Entry 3FQH (X-ray diffraction, 2.26 A resolution); this record covers chain A.

== Chain A ==
Protein: Tyrosine-protein kinase SYK
Organism: Homo sapiens
Notes: EC 2.7.10.2; fragment: Protein kinase domain
UniProtKB: P43405 (KSYK_HUMAN); numbering as in UniProt (aligned over 356-635)
Chain sequence (291 residues; row label = number of the first residue in the row):
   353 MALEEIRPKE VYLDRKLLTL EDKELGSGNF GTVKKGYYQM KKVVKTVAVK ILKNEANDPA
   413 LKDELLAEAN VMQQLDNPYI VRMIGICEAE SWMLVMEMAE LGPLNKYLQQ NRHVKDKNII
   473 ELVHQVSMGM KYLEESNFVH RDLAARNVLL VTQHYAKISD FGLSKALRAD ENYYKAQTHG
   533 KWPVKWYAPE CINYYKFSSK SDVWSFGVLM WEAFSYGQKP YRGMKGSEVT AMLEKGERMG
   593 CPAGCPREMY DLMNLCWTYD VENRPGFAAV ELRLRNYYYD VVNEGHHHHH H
Disordered / not traced: 353-362, 379-383, 406-410, 635-643
Sequence notes: expression tag (353-355, 636-643)
UniProt features mapped onto this chain:
  - active site: Asp494 (Proton acceptor)
  - binding site (ATP): Leu377 to Val385, Lys402
  - modified residue: Tyr364 (Phosphotyrosine), Ser379 (Phosphoserine), Thr384 (Phosphothreonine), Tyr484 (Phosphotyrosine), Tyr507 (Phosphotyrosine), Tyr525 (Phosphotyrosine), Tyr526 (Phosphotyrosine), Thr530 (Phosphothreonine), Tyr546 (Phosphotyrosine), Ser579 (Phosphoserine), Thr582 (Phosphothreonine), Tyr629 (Phosphotyrosine), Tyr630 (Phosphotyrosine), Tyr631 (Phosphotyrosine)
  - natural variant: Met450 (M450I: In IMD82), Ser550 (S550F: In IMD82; S550Y: In IMD82)
  - mutagenesis: Tyr630 (Y630F: Loss of interaction with BLNK)
Residues lining bound ligands: 057 (N-(2-hydroxy-1,1-dimethylethyl)-1-methyl-3-(1H-pyrrolo[2,3-b]pyridin-2-yl)-1H-indole-5-carboxamide): Leu377, Gly378, Val385, Ala400, Val433, Met448, Glu449, Met450, Ala451, Glu452, Leu453, Gly454, Pro455, Lys458, Leu501

== Overview ==
Chain A binds compound 057. Curated annotation (UniProt) lists active-site residue Asp494, 10 ATP-binding
residues and one mutagenesis site.
Chain A is Tyrosine-protein kinase SYK (Homo sapiens); the structure, Crystal structure of spleen tyrosine
kinase complexed with a 2-substituted 7-azaindole, was determined by X-ray diffraction together with 3FQE and
3FQS from the same study.
